3SKN - chains A and C of the 8 polymer chains in the assembly; structure by X-ray diffraction, 2.90 A resolution.

# Chain A (and C)
Name: RL42 T cell receptor, alpha chain
Organism: Homo sapiens
Notes: chain C of this document is another copy of the same molecule, construct and numbering; everything in this record applies to it too
Chain sequence (203 residues; row label = number of the first residue in the row; note: 19 numbers in that range are skipped by the numbering (no residue carries them; nothing is unmodelled there); a row labelled like 84A-84C holds insertion residues (84A, then the next letters in order); numbers below 1 keep their minus sign (His-1 is residue -1)):
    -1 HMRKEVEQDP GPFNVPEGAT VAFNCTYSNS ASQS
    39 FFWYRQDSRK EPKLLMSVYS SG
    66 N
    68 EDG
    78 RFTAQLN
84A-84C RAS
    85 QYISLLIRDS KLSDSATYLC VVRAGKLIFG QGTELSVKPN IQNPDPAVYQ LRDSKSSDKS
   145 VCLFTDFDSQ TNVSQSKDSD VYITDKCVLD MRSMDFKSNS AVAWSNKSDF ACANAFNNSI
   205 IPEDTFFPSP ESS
Not modelled in the structure: -1 to 1, 215-217
Disulfide bonds: Cys23-Cys104, Cys146-Cys196

# Interface between chain A and chain C
Contacting residue pairs (21; chain A residue first):
  Pro14(A) - Tyr86(C)
  Gly16(A) - Tyr86(C)
  Ala17(A) - Asn22(C)
  Ala17(A) - Tyr86(C)  hydrophobic
  Thr18(A) - Ala20(C)
  Thr18(A) - Asn22(C)  hydrogen bond (backbone-side chain)
  Thr18(A) - Ser88(C)
  Ala20(A) - Thr18(C)
  Asn22(A) - Ala17(C)
  Asn22(A) - Thr18(C)  hydrogen bond (side chain-backbone)
  Gln82(A) - Arg92(C)  hydrogen bond
  Gln82(A) - Asp93(C)
  Asn84(A) - Asp93(C)  hydrogen bond
  Ser84C(A) - Asp93(C)
  Tyr86(A) - Pro14(C)
  Tyr86(A) - Gly16(C)
  Tyr86(A) - Ala17(C)
  Ser88(A) - Thr18(C)
  Leu90(A) - Leu90(C)  hydrophobic
  Arg92(A) - Gln82(C)
  Asp93(A) - Asn84(C)  hydrogen bond
Also at the interface, not in a pair above, chain C (15 interface residues in all): Val19, Ser84C

# Summary
14 residues of chain A face 15 of chain C across their interface; the contacts include 5 hydrogen bonds. Among
the polar pairs are Thr18(A)-Asn22(C), Gln82(A)-Arg92(C) and Asn84(A)-Asp93(C).
Chain A and chain C are both RL42 T cell receptor, alpha chain (Homo sapiens); the structure, Crystal
structure of the RL42 TCR unliganded, was determined by X-ray diffraction (same publication as 3SJV, 3SKM and
3SKO).
